PDB entry 7BPC | X-ray diffraction, 2.45 A resolution | chains A and B of the 4 polymer chains in the assembly

Chain A (and B):
Molecule: 2,3-dihydroxybenzoate decarboxylase
Organism: Fusarium oxysporum
Notes: chain B of this document is another copy of the same molecule, construct and numbering; everything in this record applies to it too
UniProt: A0A420U2F4 (A0A420U2F4_FUSOX); residues 2-337 here correspond to UniProt positions 1-336 (UniProt number = residue number - 1)
Amino-acid sequence (343 residues; each row starts with the number of its first residue):
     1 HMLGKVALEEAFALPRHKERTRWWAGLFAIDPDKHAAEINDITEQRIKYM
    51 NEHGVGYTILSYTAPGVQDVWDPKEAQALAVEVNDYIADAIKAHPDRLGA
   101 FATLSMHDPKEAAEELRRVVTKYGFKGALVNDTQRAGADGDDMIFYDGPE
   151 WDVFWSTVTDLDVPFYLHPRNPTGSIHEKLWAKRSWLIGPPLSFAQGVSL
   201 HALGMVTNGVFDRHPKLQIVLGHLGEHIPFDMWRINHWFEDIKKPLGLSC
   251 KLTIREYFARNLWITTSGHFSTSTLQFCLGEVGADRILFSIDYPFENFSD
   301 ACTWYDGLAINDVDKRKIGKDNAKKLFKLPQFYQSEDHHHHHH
Not modelled in the structure: 1, 336-343
Construct notes: expression tag (1, 338-343)
Ion coordination: Zn2+: His168, Asp292
Ligand contacts: 2,5-dihydroxybenzoic acid (GTQ): Trp24, Phe28, Ala64, Pro65, His168, Pro190, Phe194, Asp292, Phe295

Chain A / chain B interface:
Residue-residue contacts - 124 pairs, chain A then chain B:
  Gly26(A) - Leu246(B)
  Leu27(A) - Leu246(B)
  Phe28(A) - Ile242(B)
  Phe28(A) - Leu246(B)
  Ala29(A) - Leu246(B)
  Ile30(A) - Asp241(B)
  Ile30(A) - Pro245(B)  hydrophobic
  Asp141(A) - Lys179(B)  salt bridge
  Met143(A) - Lys179(B)
  Met143(A) - Leu180(B)  hydrophobic
  Phe145(A) - Arg184(B)
  Asp147(A) - Arg184(B)  salt bridge
  Ser175(A) - Lys179(B)  hydrogen bond
  Ile176(A) - Lys179(B)
  Lys179(A) - Asp141(B)
  Lys179(A) - Phe145(B)
  Lys179(A) - Ser175(B)
  Lys179(A) - Ile176(B)
  Leu180(A) - Met143(B)  hydrophobic
  Leu180(A) - Ile176(B)  hydrophobic
  Leu180(A) - Leu200(B)  hydrophobic
  Trp181(A) - Leu200(B)  hydrophobic
  Lys183(A) - Asn208(B)  hydrogen bond (backbone-side chain)
  Arg184(A) - Phe145(B)
  Arg184(A) - Asp147(B)  salt bridge
  Arg184(A) - Leu200(B)
  Arg184(A) - Asn208(B)
  Trp186(A) - Lys243(B)
  Trp186(A) - Leu246(B)
  Trp186(A) - Gly247(B)
  Trp186(A) - Leu248(B)
  Leu187(A) - Leu200(B)
  Leu187(A) - Leu203(B)
  Leu187(A) - Gly204(B)
  Leu187(A) - Thr207(B)
  Leu187(A) - Phe239(B)  hydrophobic
  Ile188(A) - Lys243(B)  hydrogen bond (backbone-side chain)
  Pro190(A) - Arg234(B)
  Pro190(A) - Trp238(B)
  Pro191(A) - Ile235(B)
  Pro191(A) - Phe239(B)  hydrophobic
  Pro191(A) - Lys243(B)
  Leu192(A) - Ser199(B)
  Leu192(A) - Leu200(B)  hydrophobic
  Leu192(A) - Leu203(B)  hydrophobic
  Gln196(A) - Gln196(B)  hydrogen bond (side chain-backbone)
  Gln196(A) - Ser199(B)  hydrogen bond
  Ser199(A) - Leu192(B)
  Ser199(A) - Gln196(B)  hydrogen bond
  Leu200(A) - Leu180(B)
  Leu200(A) - Trp181(B)  hydrophobic
  Leu200(A) - Arg184(B)
  Leu200(A) - Leu187(B)
  Leu200(A) - Leu192(B)  hydrophobic
  Leu203(A) - Leu187(B)  hydrophobic
  Leu203(A) - Leu192(B)  hydrophobic
  Gly204(A) - Arg184(B)
  Gly204(A) - Leu187(B)
  Thr207(A) - Leu187(B)
  Asn208(A) - Lys183(B)  hydrogen bond (side chain-backbone)
  Asn208(A) - Arg184(B)
  His223(A) - Arg234(B)
  Leu224(A) - Phe230(B)
  His227(A) - His227(B)
  His227(A) - Phe230(B)
  His227(A) - Asp231(B)  salt bridge
  Pro229(A) - Phe230(B)  hydrophobic
  Phe230(A) - His223(B)
  Phe230(A) - Leu224(B)
  Phe230(A) - His227(B)
  Phe230(A) - Pro229(B)  hydrophobic
  Phe230(A) - Phe230(B)  hydrophobic
  Phe230(A) - His269(B)  hydrogen bond (backbone-side chain)
  Phe230(A) - Thr274(B)  hydrogen bond (backbone-side chain)
  Phe230(A) - Cys278(B)  hydrophobic
  Asp231(A) - His227(B)  salt bridge
  Asp231(A) - His269(B)  salt bridge
  Trp233(A) - Gly268(B)
  Trp233(A) - His269(B)
  Trp233(A) - Phe270(B)
  Trp233(A) - Ser271(B)
  Arg234(A) - Pro190(B)
  Arg234(A) - His223(B)
  Arg234(A) - Gly268(B)  hydrogen bond (side chain-backbone)
  Arg234(A) - His269(B)
  Ile235(A) - Pro191(B)
  His237(A) - Glu296(B)  salt bridge
  Trp238(A) - Phe28(B)
  Trp238(A) - Pro190(B)
  Trp238(A) - Glu296(B)  hydrogen bond
  Phe239(A) - Pro191(B)  hydrophobic
  Asp241(A) - Ile30(B)
  Ile242(A) - Phe28(B)
  Lys243(A) - Trp186(B)
  Lys243(A) - Ile188(B)  hydrogen bond (side chain-backbone)
  Lys243(A) - Pro191(B)
  Pro245(A) - Ile30(B)  hydrophobic
  Leu246(A) - Gly26(B)
  Leu246(A) - Leu27(B)
  Leu246(A) - Ala29(B)
  Leu246(A) - Ile30(B)  hydrophobic
  Leu246(A) - Trp186(B)
  Gly247(A) - Trp186(B)
  Leu248(A) - Trp186(B)
  Gly268(A) - Trp233(B)
  Gly268(A) - Arg234(B)  hydrogen bond (backbone-side chain)
  His269(A) - Phe230(B)  hydrogen bond (side chain-backbone)
  His269(A) - Asp231(B)  salt bridge
  His269(A) - Trp233(B)
  His269(A) - Arg234(B)
  Phe270(A) - Trp233(B)
  Ser271(A) - Trp233(B)
  Ser271(A) - Glu281(B)
  Ser273(A) - Phe277(B)
  Ser273(A) - Glu281(B)  hydrogen bond
  Thr274(A) - Phe230(B)  hydrogen bond (side chain-backbone)
  Thr274(A) - Phe277(B)
  Phe277(A) - Ser273(B)
  Phe277(A) - Thr274(B)
  Phe277(A) - Phe277(B)  hydrophobic
  Cys278(A) - Phe230(B)  hydrophobic
  Glu281(A) - Ser273(B)  hydrogen bond
  Glu296(A) - His237(B)  salt bridge
  Glu296(A) - Trp238(B)  hydrogen bond
Interface residues without a listed pair, chain A (63 interface residues in all): Ser185, Phe194, Ser267, Phe295, Asp300
Interface residues without a listed pair, chain B (61 interface residues in all): Phe194, Ser267, Phe295

Overview:
63 residues of chain A and 61 residues of chain B are in contact, with 18 hydrogen bonds and 9 salt bridges.
Polar contacts include Asp141(A)-Lys179(B), Asp147(A)-Arg184(B) and His227(A)-Asp231(B). Bound to chain A:
2,5-dihydroxybenzoic acid. His168(A) and Asp292(A) form the Zn2+ site.
Chain A and chain B are both 2,3-dihydroxybenzoate decarboxylase (Fusarium oxysporum); the structure, Crystal
structure of 2, 3-dihydroxybenzoic acid decarboxylase from Fusarium oxysporum in complex with 2,5-DHBA, was
determined by X-ray diffraction, deposited together with 6M53 and 7BP1.
